Entry 3DP1 (X-ray diffraction, 2.30 A resolution); this record covers chains C and E of the 6 polymer chains in the assembly.

# Chain C (and E)
Molecule: (3R)-hydroxymyristoyl-acyl carrier protein dehydratase
Source organism: Helicobacter pylori
Notes: EC 4.2.1.-; chain E of this document is another copy of the same molecule, construct and numbering; everything in this record applies to it too
UniProtKB: Q5G940 (Q5G940_HELPY); residue numbers follow UniProt; this construct covers 1-159
Chain sequence (159 residues; row label = number of the first residue in the row):
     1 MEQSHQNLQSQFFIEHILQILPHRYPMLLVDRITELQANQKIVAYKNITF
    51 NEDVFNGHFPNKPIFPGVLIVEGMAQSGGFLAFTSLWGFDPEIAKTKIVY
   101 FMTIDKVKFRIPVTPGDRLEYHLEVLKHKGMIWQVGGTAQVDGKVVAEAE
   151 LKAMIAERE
Unresolved in the structure: 1-8, 159 (chain E: 1-8)
Small-molecule neighbours: 2RB (N'-[(1E)-(3,5-dibromo-2,4-dihydroxyphenyl)methylidene]-4-methoxybenzohydrazide): Ile20, Leu21, Pro22, His23, Ala75, Gln76, Gly79, Phe80, Ile98, Val99, Tyr100, Phe101, Arg158

# Interface between chain C and chain E
Pairs across the interface (57; chain C residue first):
  Ile14(C) with Phe50(E), hydrophobic
  Glu15(C) with Lys62(E); Pro63(E)
  Leu18(C) with Phe50(E), hydrophobic
  Tyr25(C) with Tyr25(E); Phe50(E); Asn51(E); Glu52(E); Asp53(E); Asn56(E)
  Pro26(C) with Asn51(E), hydrogen bond (backbone-side chain)
  Leu28(C) with Phe50(E), hydrophobic
  Leu29(C) with Asn51(E)
  Asp31(C) with Thr49(E), hydrogen bond; Phe50(E), hydrogen bond (side chain-backbone); Pro115(E)
  Arg32(C) with Thr114(E); Pro115(E), hydrogen bond (side chain-backbone); Gly116(E); Asp117(E), salt bridge
  Tyr45(C) with Gly116(E), hydrogen bond (side chain-backbone)
  Lys46(C) with Thr49(E), hydrogen bond; Asn51(E)
  Asn47(C) with Asn47(E); Ile48(E), hydrogen bond (side chain-backbone); Thr49(E), hydrogen bond (backbone-side chain); Gly116(E), hydrogen bond (side chain-backbone); Asp117(E), hydrogen bond (side chain-backbone)
  Ile48(C) with Asn47(E), hydrogen bond (backbone-side chain)
  Thr49(C) with Asp31(E), hydrogen bond; Lys46(E), hydrogen bond; Asn47(E), hydrogen bond (side chain-backbone); Thr49(E); Glu52(E)
  Phe50(C) with Ile14(E), hydrophobic; Leu18(E), hydrophobic; Leu28(E), hydrophobic; Asp31(E), hydrogen bond (backbone-side chain)
  Asn51(C) with Tyr25(E); Pro26(E); Lys46(E); Glu52(E), hydrogen bond
  Glu52(C) with Tyr25(E); Thr49(E); Asn51(E)
  Asp53(C) with Tyr25(E)
  Asn56(C) with Tyr25(E)
  Pro63(C) with Ile14(E), hydrophobic
  Thr114(C) with Arg32(E)
  Pro115(C) with Asp31(E); Arg32(E), hydrogen bond (backbone-side chain)
  Gly116(C) with Asp31(E); Arg32(E); Tyr45(E), hydrogen bond (backbone-side chain); Asn47(E), hydrogen bond (backbone-side chain)
  Asp117(C) with Arg32(E), salt bridge; Asn47(E), hydrogen bond (backbone-side chain)
Also at the interface, not in a pair above, chain C (26 interface residues in all): Met27, Arg118
Also at the interface, not in a pair above, chain E (27 interface residues in all): Met27, Leu29, Asn61, Arg118

# Summary
26 residues of chain C face 27 of chain E across their interface; the contacts include 20 hydrogen bonds and 2
salt bridges. Polar contacts include Arg32(C)-Asp117(E), Pro26(C)-Asn51(E) and Asp31(C)-Thr49(E). Bound to
chain C: compound 2RB.
Chain C and chain E are both (3R)-hydroxymyristoyl-acyl carrier protein dehydratase (Helicobacter pylori); the
structure, Crystal structure of (3R)-Hydroxyacyl-Acyl Carrier Protein Dehydratase (FabZ) from Helicobacter
pylori in complex with compound 3n, was determined by X-ray diffraction together with 3DOY, 3DOZ, 3DP0, 3DP2
and 3DP3 from the same study.
